7XV8 - chains B and C of the 4 polymer chains in the assembly; structure by X-ray diffraction, 3.20 A resolution.

# Chain B
Name: Nuclear receptor subfamily 2 group C member 2
Source organism: Homo sapiens
Reference sequence: P49116 (NR2C2_HUMAN); residues 113-189 here = UniProt positions 113-189
Amino-acid sequence (77 residues; numbered 113 to 189; the number before each row is that of its first residue):
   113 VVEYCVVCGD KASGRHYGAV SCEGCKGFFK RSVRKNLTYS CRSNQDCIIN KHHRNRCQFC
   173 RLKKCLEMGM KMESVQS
Not modelled in the structure: 113
Ion coordination: Zn2+ site 1: Cys117, Cys120, Cys134, Cys137; Zn2+ site 2: Cys159, Cys169, Cys172
Curated features (UniProtKB/Swiss-Prot):
  - DNA-binding region: Val114 to Ser189 (Nuclear receptor)
  - zinc finger (NR C4-type): Cys117 to Cys137, Cys153 to Cys177

# Chain C
Molecule: 18-nt DNA strand
Sequence (18 nucleotides; row label = number of the first residue in the row):
  3001 GGCAGAGGTC AAAGGTCA

# How chain B and chain C interact
Residue-residue contacts (11; chain B residue first):
  Arg127(B) with DA3012(C), phosphate contact; DA3013(C), phosphate contact
  His128(B) with DA3013(C), phosphate contact
  Tyr129(B) with DA3013(C), hydrogen bond to the phosphate; DG3014(C), hydrogen bond to the phosphate
  Lys142(B) with DG3014(C), phosphate contact
  Arg146(B) with DG3014(C), salt bridge to the phosphate; DG3015(C), salt bridge to the phosphate
  Ser186(B) with DA3013(C), sugar contact
  Val187(B) with DG3014(C), phosphate contact
  Gln188(B) with DG3014(C), hydrogen bond to the phosphate
Also at the interface, not in a pair above, chain B (9 interface residues in all): Gly130

# In short
Chain B and chain C form an interface of 9 and 4 residues respectively, with 3 hydrogen bonds and 2 salt
bridges. Polar pairs include Tyr129(B)-DA3013(C), Tyr129(B)-DG3014(C) and Gln188(B)-DG3014(C). From UniProt: a
DNA-binding region on chain B.
Here chain B is Nuclear receptor subfamily 2 group C member 2 (Homo sapiens) and chain C is an 18-nt DNA
strand. Entry 7XV8 (Crystal structure of the Human TR4 DNA-Binding Domain Homodimer Bound to DR1 Response
Element) was determined by X-ray diffraction (same publication as 7XV6, 7XV9 and 7XVA).
